8T3Q - chains A and B of the 5 polymer chains in the assembly; structure by electron microscopy, 3.14 A resolution.

# Chain A
Molecule: Guanine nucleotide-binding protein G(q)
Organism: Homo sapiens
Amino-acid sequence (230 residues; numbered 5 to 246; 12 numbers in that range are skipped by the numbering (no residue carries them; nothing is unmodelled there); the number before each row is that of its first residue):
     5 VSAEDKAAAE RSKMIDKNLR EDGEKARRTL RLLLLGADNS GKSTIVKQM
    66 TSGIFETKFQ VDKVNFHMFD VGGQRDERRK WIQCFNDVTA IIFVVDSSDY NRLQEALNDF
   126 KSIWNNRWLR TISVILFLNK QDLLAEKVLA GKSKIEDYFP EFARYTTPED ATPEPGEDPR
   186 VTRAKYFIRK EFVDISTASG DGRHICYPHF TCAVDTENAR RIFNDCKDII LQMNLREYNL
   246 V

# Chain B
Molecule: Guanine nucleotide-binding protein G(I)/G(S)/G(T) subunit beta-1
Organism: Homo sapiens
UniProt: P62873 (GBB1_HUMAN); numbering as in UniProt (aligned over 2-340)
Amino-acid sequence (342 residues; numbered 2 to 343; the number before each row is that of its first residue):
     2 SELDQLRQEA EQLKNQIRDA RKACADATLS QITNNIDPVG RIQMRTRRTL RGHLAKIYAM
    62 HWGTDSRLLV SASQDGKLII WDSYTTNKVH AIPLRSSWVM TCAYAPSGNY VACGGLDNIC
   122 SIYNLKTREG NVRVSRELAG HTGYLSCCRF LDDNQIVTSS GDTTCALWDI ETGQQTTTFT
   182 GHTGDVMSLS LAPDTRLFVS GACDASAKLW DVREGMCRQT FTGHESDINA ICFFPNGNAF
   242 ATGSDDATCR LFDLRADQEL MTYSHDNIIC GITSVSFSKS GRLLLAGYDD FNCNVWDALK
   302 ADRAGVLAGH DNRVSCLGVT DDGMAVATGS WDSFLKIWNG SS
Construct notes: expression tag (341-343)
Curated features (UniProtKB/Swiss-Prot):
  - modified residue: Ser2 (N-acetylserine), His266 (Phosphohistidine)

# How chain A and chain B interact
Pairs across the interface - 51 pairs, chain A then chain B:
  Asp9(A) - Thr86(B)
  Ala13(A) - Asn88(B)
  Arg15(A) - Val90(B)  hydrogen bond (side chain-backbone)
  Arg15(A) - His91(B)
  Ser16(A) - Asn88(B)
  Ser16(A) - Lys89(B)
  Ile19(A) - Lys89(B)
  Ile19(A) - Ala92(B)  hydrophobic
  Asp20(A) - Lys89(B)  salt bridge
  Leu23(A) - Gly53(B)
  Leu23(A) - Leu55(B)
  Leu23(A) - Asp76(B)
  Leu23(A) - Lys78(B)
  Leu23(A) - Ile80(B)  hydrophobic
  Leu23(A) - Lys89(B)
  Asp26(A) - Lys78(B)  salt bridge
  Gly27(A) - Leu55(B)
  Arg35(A) - Trp99(B)
  Ser67(A) - Asp118(B)
  Gly68(A) - Asn119(B)
  Ile69(A) - Trp99(B)
  Ile69(A) - Leu117(B)
  Phe84(A) - Trp99(B)  hydrophobic
  Gly88(A) - Thr143(B)
  Gln89(A) - Leu117(B)
  Gln89(A) - Asn119(B)
  Gln89(A) - Tyr145(B)  hydrogen bond (side chain-backbone)
  Arg90(A) - Gly162(B)
  Arg90(A) - Thr164(B)
  Arg90(A) - Asp186(B)  salt bridge
  Arg94(A) - Cys204(B)
  Lys95(A) - Tyr145(B)
  Lys95(A) - Met188(B)
  Lys95(A) - Cys204(B)
  Lys95(A) - Asp228(B)  salt bridge
  Lys95(A) - Asn230(B)
  Lys95(A) - Asp246(B)  salt bridge
  Trp96(A) - Leu117(B)  hydrophobic
  Gln98(A) - Tyr59(B)  hydrogen bond (backbone-side chain)
  Gln98(A) - Arg314(B)
  Gln98(A) - Trp332(B)
  Cys99(A) - Tyr59(B)
  Cys99(A) - Gln75(B)
  Cys99(A) - Trp99(B)
  Cys99(A) - Met101(B)  hydrophobic
  Phe100(A) - Trp99(B)  hydrophobic
  Phe100(A) - Leu117(B)  hydrophobic
  Asn101(A) - Trp332(B)
  Asp102(A) - Lys57(B)
  Trp133(A) - Asp290(B)
  Trp133(A) - Arg314(B)
Other interface residues (no listed pair), chain A (30 interface residues in all): Ala12, Arg24, Thr66, Arg132
Other interface residues (no listed pair), chain B (34 interface residues in all): Gly144, Gly185

# Summary
Chain A and chain B form an interface of 30 and 34 residues respectively, with 3 hydrogen bonds and 5 salt
bridges. Polar contacts include Asp20(A)-Lys89(B), Asp26(A)-Lys78(B) and Arg90(A)-Asp186(B).
Chain A is Guanine nucleotide-binding protein G(q) and chain B is Guanine nucleotide-binding protein
G(I)/G(S)/G(T) subunit beta-1, both from Homo sapiens; the structure, Cryo-EM structure of the DHA bound
FFA4-Gq complex, was determined by electron microscopy together with 8T3S, 8T3V and 8T3O from the same study.
